4HMY - chains A and S of the 5 polymer chains in the assembly; structure by X-ray diffraction, 7.00 A resolution (low resolution: residue-level contacts below are approximate; hydrogen-bond / salt-bridge calls are withheld).

Chain A:
Name: AP-1 complex subunit gamma-1
Organism: Mus musculus
UniProtKB: P22892 (AP1G1_MOUSE); residue numbers follow UniProt; this construct covers 1-595
Amino-acid sequence (601 residues; numbered 1 to 601; the number before each row is that of its first residue):
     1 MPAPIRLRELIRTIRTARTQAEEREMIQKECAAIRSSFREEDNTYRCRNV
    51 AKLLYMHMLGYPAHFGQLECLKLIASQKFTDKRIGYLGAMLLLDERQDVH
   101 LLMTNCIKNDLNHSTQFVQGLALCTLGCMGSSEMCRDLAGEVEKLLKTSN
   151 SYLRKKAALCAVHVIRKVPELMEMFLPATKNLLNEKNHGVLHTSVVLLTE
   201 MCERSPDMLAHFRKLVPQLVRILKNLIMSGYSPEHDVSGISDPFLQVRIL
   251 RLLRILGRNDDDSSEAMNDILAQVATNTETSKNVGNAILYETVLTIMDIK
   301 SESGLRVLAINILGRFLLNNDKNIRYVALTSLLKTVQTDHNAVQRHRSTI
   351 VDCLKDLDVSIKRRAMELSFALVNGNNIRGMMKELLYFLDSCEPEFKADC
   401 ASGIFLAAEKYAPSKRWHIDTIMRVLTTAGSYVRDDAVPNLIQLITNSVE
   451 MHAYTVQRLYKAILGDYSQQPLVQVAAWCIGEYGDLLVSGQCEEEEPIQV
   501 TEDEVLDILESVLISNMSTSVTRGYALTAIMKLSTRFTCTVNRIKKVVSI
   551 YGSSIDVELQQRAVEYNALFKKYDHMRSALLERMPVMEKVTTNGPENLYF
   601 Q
Disordered / not traced: 1-6, 586-601
Differences from the reference sequence: expression tag (596-601)
From the paper describing this entry:
  - mutagenesis - L68D/L71E, L68D/L71E/L102E, L102E: decreased binding to ADP-ribosylation factor 1

Chain S:
Name: AP-1 complex subunit sigma-3
Organism: Homo sapiens
UniProtKB: Q96PC3 (AP1S3_HUMAN); residue numbers follow UniProt; this construct covers 1-154
Amino-acid sequence (154 residues; each row starts with the number of its first residue):
     1 MIHFILLFSRQGKLRLQKWYITLPDKERKKITREIVQIILSRGHRTSSFV
    51 DWKELKLVYKRYASLYFCCAIENQDNELLTLEIVHRYVELLDKYFGNVCE
   101 LDIIFNFEKAYFILDEFIIGGEIQETSKKIAVKAIEDSDMLQEVSTVCQT
   151 MGER
Disordered / not traced: 146-154
Differences from the reference sequence: variant C148 (Ser in Q96PC3)
Swiss-Prot annotation at these positions:
  - natural variant: F4 (F4C: Risk factor for PSORS15), R33 (R33W: Risk factor for PSORS15)

Chain A / chain S interface:
Contacting residue pairs (100; chain A residue first):
  R8(A) - F105(S)
  R8(A) - N106(S)
  I11(A) - I104(S)
  I11(A) - F107(S)
  R12(A) - F105(S)
  R15(A) - F105(S)
  Y55(A) - F107(S)
  H57(A) - D25(S)
  M58(A) - L14(S)
  M58(A) - R15(S)
  M58(A) - L16(S)
  M58(A) - Q17(S)
  M58(A) - F107(S)
  M58(A) - Y111(S)
  F79(A) - L141(S)
  F79(A) - Q142(S)
  T80(A) - Q142(S)
  T80(A) - S145(S)
  R83(A) - F112(S)
  R83(A) - S138(S)
  R83(A) - D139(S)
  R83(A) - Q142(S)
  L87(A) - Y111(S)
  L87(A) - F112(S)
  M90(A) - D115(S)
  L91(A) - Q17(S)
  L91(A) - Y111(S)
  D94(A) - P24(S)
  T115(A) - L141(S)
  F117(A) - D137(S)
  F117(A) - S138(S)
  F117(A) - L141(S)
  L123(A) - I119(S)
  C124(A) - D115(S)
  C124(A) - I119(S)
  G127(A) - I119(S)
  G127(A) - G120(S)
  C128(A) - W19(S)
  Y152(A) - E116(S)
  Y152(A) - S138(S)
  K155(A) - Q124(S)
  K155(A) - E125(S)
  K156(A) - E116(S)
  K156(A) - Q124(S)
  L159(A) - I119(S)
  L159(A) - E122(S)
  L159(A) - I123(S)
  L159(A) - Q124(S)
  R166(A) - M1(S)
  R166(A) - Y20(S)
  R166(A) - G120(S)
  R166(A) - G121(S)
  K167(A) - T22(S)
  N187(A) - E125(S)
  N187(A) - I130(S)
  H188(A) - T126(S)
  H188(A) - S127(S)
  G189(A) - Q124(S)
  G189(A) - E125(S)
  H192(A) - I123(S)
  H192(A) - T126(S)
  T193(A) - I123(S)
  T193(A) - Q124(S)
  V196(A) - E122(S)
  E234(A) - S127(S)
  D236(A) - S127(S)
  D236(A) - K128(S)
  D236(A) - K129(S)
  V237(A) - K128(S)
  S238(A) - K128(S)
  D242(A) - T126(S)
  D242(A) - S127(S)
  F244(A) - L79(S)
  F244(A) - I83(S)
  F244(A) - R86(S)
  F244(A) - I123(S)
  F244(A) - T126(S)
  V247(A) - N76(S)
  V247(A) - L79(S)
  R248(A) - E122(S)
  R251(A) - D75(S)
  R251(A) - N76(S)
  R254(A) - Q74(S)
  N283(A) - L78(S)
  N283(A) - E82(S)
  V284(A) - E82(S)
  N286(A) - L78(S)
  A287(A) - L78(S)
  A287(A) - E82(S)
  Y290(A) - D75(S)
  Y290(A) - N76(S)
  Y290(A) - E77(S)
  E291(A) - N76(S)
  K322(A) - R45(S)
  N323(A) - S48(S)
  N323(A) - L81(S)
  Y326(A) - F49(S)
  V327(A) - E77(S)
  D358(A) - T46(S)
  D358(A) - S47(S)
Other interface residues (no listed pair), chain A (66 interface residues in all): L7, A51, L54, G60, I84, E95, G120, V162, H163, V190, P243, L245, S360
Other interface residues (no listed pair), chain S (58 interface residues in all): K18, L23, R28, K29, D102, E108, A134

Summary:
66 residues of chain A and 58 residues of chain S are in contact. From the paper: L68D/L71E, L68D/L71E/L102E
and L102E of chain A reduce binding to ADP-ribosylation factor 1.
Here chain A is AP-1 complex subunit gamma-1 (Mus musculus) and chain S is AP-1 complex subunit sigma-3 (Homo
sapiens). Entry 4HMY (Structural basis for recruitment and activation of the AP-1 clathrin adaptor complex by
Arf1) was determined by X-ray diffraction.
